PDB entry 6PMJ | electron microscopy, 3.91 A resolution | chains A and C of the 9 polymer chains in the assembly

[Chain A]
Name: DNA-directed RNA polymerase subunit alpha
Organism: Escherichia coli O157:H7
Notes: EC 2.7.7.6
Reference sequence: P0A7Z6 (RPOA_ECO57); residue numbers follow UniProt; this construct covers 1-329
Amino-acid sequence (329 residues; each row starts with the number of its first residue):
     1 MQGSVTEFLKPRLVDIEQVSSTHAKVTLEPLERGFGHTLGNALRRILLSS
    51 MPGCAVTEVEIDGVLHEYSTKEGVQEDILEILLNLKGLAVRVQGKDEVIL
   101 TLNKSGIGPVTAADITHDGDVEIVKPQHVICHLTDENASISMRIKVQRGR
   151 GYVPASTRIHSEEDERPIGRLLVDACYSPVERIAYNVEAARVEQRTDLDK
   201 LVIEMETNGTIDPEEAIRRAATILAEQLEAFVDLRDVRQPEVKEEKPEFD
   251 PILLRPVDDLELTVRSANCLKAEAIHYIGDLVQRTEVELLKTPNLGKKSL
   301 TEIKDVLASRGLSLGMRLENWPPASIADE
Disordered / not traced: 1-5, 236-329

[Chain C]
Name: DNA-directed RNA polymerase subunit beta
Organism: Escherichia coli O45:K1 (strain S88 / ExPEC)
Notes: EC 2.7.7.6
Reference sequence: B7MIX3 (RPOB_ECO45); residue numbers follow UniProt; this construct covers 1-1342
Amino-acid sequence (1342 residues; numbered 1 to 1342; the number before each row is that of its first residue):
     1 MVYSYTEKKRIRKDFGKRPQVLDVPYLLSIQLDSFQKFIEQDPEGQYGLE
    51 AAFRSVFPIQSYSGNSELQYVSYRLGEPVFDVQECQIRGVTYSAPLRVKL
   101 RLVIYEREAPEGTVKDIKEQEVYMGEIPLMTDNGTFVINGTERVIVSQLH
   151 RSPGVFFDSDKGKTHSSGKVLYNARIIPYRGSWLDFEFDPKDNLFVRIDR
   201 RRKLPATIILRALNYTTEQILDLFFEKVIFEIRDNKLQMELVPERLRGET
   251 ASFDIEANGKVYVEKGRRITARHIRQLEKDDVKLIEVPVEYIAGKVVAKD
   301 YIDESTGELICAANMELSLDLLAKLSQSGHKRIETLFTNDLDHGPYISET
   351 LRVDPTNDRLSALVEIYRMMRPGEPPTREAAESLFENLFFSEDRYDLSAV
   401 GRMKFNRSLLREEIEGSGILSKDDIIDVMKKLIDIRNGKGEVDDIDHLGN
   451 RRIRSVGEMAENQFRVGLVRVERAVKERLSLGDLDTLMPQDMINAKPISA
   501 AVKEFFGSSQLSQFMDQNNPLSEITHKRRISALGPGGLTRERAGFEVRDV
   551 HPTHYGRVCPIETPEGPNIGLINSLSVYAQTNEYGFLETPYRKVTDGVVT
   601 DEIHYLSAIEEGNYVIAQANSNLDEEGHFVEDLVTCRSKGESSLFSRDQV
   651 DYMDVSTQQVVSVGASLIPFLEHDDANRALMGANMQRQAVPTLRADKPLV
   701 GTGMERAVAVDSGVTAVAKRGGVVQYVDASRIVIKVNEDEMYPGEAGIDI
   751 YNLTKYTRSNQNTCINQMPCVSLGEPVERGDVLADGPSTDLGELALGQNM
   801 RVAFMPWNGYNFEDSILVSERVVQEDRFTTIHIQELACVSRDTKLGPEEI
   851 TADIPNVGEAALSKLDESGIVYIGAEVTGGDILVGKVTPKGETQLTPEEK
   901 LLRAIFGEKASDVKDSSLRVPNGVSGTVIDVQVFTRDGVEKDKRALEIEE
   951 MQLKQAKKDLSEELQILEAGLFSRIRAVLVAGGVEAEKLDKLPRDRWLEL
  1001 GLTDEEKQNQLEQLAEQYDELKHEFEKKLEAKRRKITQGDDLAPGVLKIV
  1051 KVYLAVKRRIQPGDKMAGRHGNKGVISKINPIEDMPYDENGTPVDIVLNP
  1101 LGVPSRMNIGQILETHLGMAAKGIGDKINAMLKQQQEVAKLREFIQRAYD
  1151 LGADVRQKVDLSTFSDEEVMRLAENLRKGMPIATPVFDGAKEAEIKELLK
  1201 LGDLPTSGQIRLYDGRTGEQFERPVTVGYMYMLKLNHLVDDKMHARSTGS
  1251 YSLVTQQPLGGKAQFGGQRFGEMEVWALEAYGAAYTLQEMLTVKSDDVNG
  1301 RTKMYKNIVDGNHQMEPGMPESFNVLLKEIRSLGINIELEDE
Disordered / not traced: 1-2
Swiss-Prot annotation at these positions:
  - modified residue (N6-acetyllysine): K1022, K1200

[How chain A and chain C interact]
Pairs across the interface (36):
  N41(A) - T1217(C)  hydrogen bond (side chain-backbone)
  N41(A) - G1218(C)
  R44(A) - E1083(C)  hydrogen bond (side chain-backbone)
  R44(A) - Y1087(C)
  R44(A) - G1215(C)  hydrogen bond (side chain-backbone)
  R45(A) - E1083(C)
  R45(A) - D1084(C)  salt bridge
  R45(A) - G1215(C)  hydrogen bond (side chain-backbone)
  R45(A) - R1216(C)  hydrogen bond (side chain-backbone)
  L65(A) - I873(C)  hydrophobic
  H66(A) - G874(C)
  H66(A) - I929(C)
  Y68(A) - Y756(C)
  Y68(A) - I929(C)  hydrophobic
  Y68(A) - A1055(C)  hydrophobic
  K71(A) - D728(C)
  E72(A) - D728(C)
  G73(A) - Y726(C)  hydrogen bond (backbone-side chain)
  G73(A) - D728(C)  hydrogen bond (backbone-side chain)
  V74(A) - D728(C)  hydrogen bond (backbone-side chain)
  V74(A) - A729(C)  hydrogen bond (backbone-backbone)
  Q75(A) - A729(C)
  Q75(A) - P769(C)
  E76(A) - A729(C)
  D77(A) - Y756(C)
  L79(A) - Y756(C)
  E80(A) - M768(C)
  L83(A) - R694(C)
  T134(A) - V727(C)
  Y152(A) - Q824(C)
  Y152(A) - R1059(C)  hydrogen bond
  D174(A) - D826(C)
  C176(A) - Q824(C)  hydrogen bond
  R182(A) - N1090(C)  hydrogen bond
  I183(A) - G1091(C)
  A184(A) - N1090(C)
Interface residues without a listed pair, chain A (29 interface residues in all): L48, T70, K86, I159, I168, Y185
Interface residues without a listed pair, chain C (33 interface residues in all): S730, K755, L773, V823, E876, T927, V928, E1089, D1214

[Overview]
29 residues of chain A and 33 residues of chain C are in contact, with 12 hydrogen bonds and 1 salt bridge.
Polar pairs include R45(A)-D1084(C), N41(A)-T1217(C) and R44(A)-E1083(C).
Chain A is DNA-directed RNA polymerase subunit alpha (Escherichia coli O157:H7) and chain C is DNA-directed
RNA polymerase subunit beta (Escherichia coli O45:K1 (strain S88 / ExPEC)); the structure,
Sigm28-transcription initiation complex with specific promoter at the state 2, was determined by electron
microscopy, deposited together with 6PMI.
